6CFZ - chains B and F of the 10 polymer chains in the assembly; structure by electron microscopy, 4.50 A resolution (low resolution: residue-level contacts below are approximate; hydrogen-bond / salt-bridge calls are withheld).

# Chain B
Molecule: Dad3
Source organism: Chaetomium thermophilum
UniProtKB: G0RY74 (G0RY74_CHATD); residues 18-83 here = UniProt positions 18-83
Sequence (67 residues; row label = number of the first residue in the row):
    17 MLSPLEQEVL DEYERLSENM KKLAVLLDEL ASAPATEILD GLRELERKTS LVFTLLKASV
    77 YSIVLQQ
Unresolved in the structure: 17, 83
Sequence notes: initiating methionine (17)

# Chain F
Molecule: Dad1
Source organism: Chaetomium thermophilum
UniProtKB: G0RYE9 (G0RYE9_CHATD); residues 17-73 carry their UniProt numbers (57 of 92 residues fall inside the UniProt entry; the rest is not from it)
Sequence (92 residues; each row starts with the number of its first residue):
    17 MSYFEQQRQA LIEEIAMNFE HVLANINKLN RSLEAVIAVG NEFSSVEALW SQFENVMSWS
    77 HPQFEKGAMT GWSHPQFEKR SAGSWSHPQF EK
Unresolved in the structure: 17, 77-108

# Interface between chain B and chain F
Pairs across the interface - 20 pairs, chain B then chain F:
  L21(B) with E21(F)
  E22(B) with F20(F)
  Y29(B) with R24(F); I31(F)
  L32(B) with I31(F)
  S33(B) with I31(F)
  M36(B) with I31(F); F35(F)
  A40(B) with V38(F)
  L43(B) with V38(F); I42(F); L45(F)
  D44(B) with N41(F)
  A47(B) with L45(F)
  S48(B) with L45(F)
  I54(B) with V52(F)
  L61(B) with F59(F)
  F69(B) with S61(F); V62(F)
  L72(B) with L65(F)
Other interface residues (no listed pair), chain B (18 interface residues in all): L18, L39, L58
Other interface residues (no listed pair), chain F (18 interface residues in all): L27, I28, N34, S48

# Summary
Chain B and chain F each contribute 18 residues to their interface.
Chain B is Dad3 and chain F is Dad1, both from Chaetomium thermophilum; the structure, Structure of the
DASH/Dam1 complex shows its role at the yeast kinetochore-microtubule interface, was determined by electron
microscopy.
